6IPC - chains D and G of the 8 polymer chains in the assembly; structure by X-ray diffraction, 4.44 A resolution (low resolution: residue-level contacts below are approximate; hydrogen-bond / salt-bridge calls are withheld).

== Chain D ==
Molecule: Ferritin heavy chain
Source organism: Homo sapiens
Notes: EC 1.16.3.1
Reference sequence: P02794 (FRIH_HUMAN); aligned to UniProt positions 2-177 over residues 1-176 (the alignment contains insertions or deletions, so no single offset holds)
Amino-acid sequence (176 residues; numbered 1 to 176; the number before each row is that of its first residue):
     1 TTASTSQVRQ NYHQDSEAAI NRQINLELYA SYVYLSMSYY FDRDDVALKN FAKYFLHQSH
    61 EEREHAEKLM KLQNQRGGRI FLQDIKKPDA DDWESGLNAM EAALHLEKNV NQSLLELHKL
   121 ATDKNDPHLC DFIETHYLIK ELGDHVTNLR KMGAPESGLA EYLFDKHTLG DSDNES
Not modelled in the structure: 1-3, 147-176
Construct notes: engineered mutation Ala90 (Cys91 in P02794), Ala102 (Cys103 in P02794)

== Chain G ==
Molecule: Ferritin heavy chain
Source organism: Homo sapiens
Notes: EC 1.16.3.1
Reference sequence: P02794 (FRIH_HUMAN); aligned to UniProt positions 2-177 over residues 1-176 (the alignment contains insertions or deletions, so no single offset holds)
Amino-acid sequence (176 residues; row label = number of the first residue in the row):
     1 TTASTSQVRQ NYHQDSEAAI NRQINLELYA SYVYLSMSYY FDRDDVALKN FAKYFLHQSH
    61 EEREHAEKLM KLQNQRGGRI FLQDIKKPDA DDWESGLNAM EAALHLEKNV NQSLLELHKL
   121 ATDKNDPHLA DFIETHYLIK ELGDHVTNLR KMGAPESGLA EYLFDKHTLG DSDNES
Not modelled in the structure: 1-9, 172-176
Construct notes: engineered mutation Ala90 (Cys91 in P02794), Ala102 (Cys103 in P02794), Ala130 (Cys131 in P02794)

== Chain D / chain G interface ==
Pairs across the interface (22; chain D residue first):
  Gln7(D) - Leu104(G)
  Gln7(D) - Lys108(G)
  Gln7(D) - Gly143(G)
  Gln7(D) - Val146(G)
  Gln7(D) - Thr147(G)
  Val8(D) - Ile139(G)
  Val8(D) - Gly143(G)
  Gln10(D) - Lys108(G)
  Gln10(D) - Asn111(G)
  Gln10(D) - Gln112(G)
  Asn11(D) - Leu115(G)
  Asn74(D) - Lys140(G)
  Gln75(D) - His136(G)
  Gln75(D) - Lys140(G)
  Arg76(D) - His136(G)
  Asn125(D) - Leu115(G)
  Asn125(D) - Lys119(G)
  Pro127(D) - Leu115(G)
  Pro127(D) - His118(G)
  His128(D) - Phe132(G)
  His128(D) - Ile133(G)
  His128(D) - His136(G)
Other interface residues (no listed pair), chain D (11 interface residues in all): Asp131
Other interface residues (no listed pair), chain G (19 interface residues in all): Asn109, Leu129, Tyr137, Arg150

== Overview ==
11 residues of chain D and 19 residues of chain G are in contact.
Here chain D is Ferritin heavy chain and chain G is Ferritin heavy chain, both from Homo sapiens. Entry 6IPC
(Non-native human ferritin 8-mer) was determined by X-ray diffraction, deposited together with 6J7G, 6IPO,
6IPP and 6IPQ.
